Entry 7TYB (X-ray diffraction, 2.11 A resolution); this record covers chain A.

Chain A:
Name: Pyochelin biosynthesis protein PchD
From: Pseudomonas aeruginosa PAO1
UniProtKB: Q9HWG3 (Q9HWG3_PSEAE); residue numbers follow UniProt; this construct covers 1-547
Sequence (547 residues; row label = number of the first residue in the row):
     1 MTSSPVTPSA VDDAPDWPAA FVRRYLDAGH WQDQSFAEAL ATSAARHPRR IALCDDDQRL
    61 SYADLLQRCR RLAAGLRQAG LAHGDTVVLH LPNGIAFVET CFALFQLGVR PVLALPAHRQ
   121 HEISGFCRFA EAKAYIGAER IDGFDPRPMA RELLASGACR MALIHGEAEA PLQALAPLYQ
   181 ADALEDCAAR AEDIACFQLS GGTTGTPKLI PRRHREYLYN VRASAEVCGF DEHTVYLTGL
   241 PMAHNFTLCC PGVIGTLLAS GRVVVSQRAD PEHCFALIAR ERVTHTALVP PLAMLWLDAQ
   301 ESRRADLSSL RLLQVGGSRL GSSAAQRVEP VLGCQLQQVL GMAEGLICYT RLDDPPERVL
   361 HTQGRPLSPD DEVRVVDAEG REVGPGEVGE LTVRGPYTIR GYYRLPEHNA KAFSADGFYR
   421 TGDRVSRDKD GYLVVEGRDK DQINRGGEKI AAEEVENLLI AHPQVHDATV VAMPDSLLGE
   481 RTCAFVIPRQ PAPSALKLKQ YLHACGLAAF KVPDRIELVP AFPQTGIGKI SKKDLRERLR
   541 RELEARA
Unresolved in the structure: 1-13, 202-205, 541-547
Small-molecule neighbours: KT0 (5'-O-[(2-hydroxybenzoyl)sulfamoyl]adenosine): Leu-199, Gly-201, His-244, Asn-245, Phe-246, Cys-250, Gly-316, Gly-317, Ser-318, Arg-319, Val-339, Leu-340, Gly-341, Met-342, Ala-343, Glu-344, Ile-347, Gln-363, Thr-421, Asp-423, Val-435, Arg-438, Lys-529
What the authors report for this chain:
  - specificity-determining residues: Cys-250, Ile-347 (proposed by the authors, not directly observed)
  - conformationally variable residues (order/disorder transition): Ser-200 to Ile-210
  - binding site for KT0: Cys-250

Overview:
Ligands of chain A: compound KT0. The paper reports a binding site for KT0 at Cys-250; specificity
determinants Cys-250 and Ile-347.
Chain A is Pyochelin biosynthesis protein PchD (Pseudomonas aeruginosa PAO1); the structure, Salicylate
Adenylate PchD from Pseudomonas aeruginosa containing salicyl-AMS, was determined by X-ray diffraction (same
publication as 7TZ4).
